7UNG - chains LC and LD of the 435 polymer chains in the assembly; structure by electron microscopy, 3.60 A resolution.

[Chain LC]
Name: Tubulin alpha-1A chain
Source organism: Homo sapiens
UniProt: Q71U36 (TBA1A_HUMAN); numbering as in UniProt (aligned over 1-451)
Chain sequence (451 residues; each row starts with the number of its first residue):
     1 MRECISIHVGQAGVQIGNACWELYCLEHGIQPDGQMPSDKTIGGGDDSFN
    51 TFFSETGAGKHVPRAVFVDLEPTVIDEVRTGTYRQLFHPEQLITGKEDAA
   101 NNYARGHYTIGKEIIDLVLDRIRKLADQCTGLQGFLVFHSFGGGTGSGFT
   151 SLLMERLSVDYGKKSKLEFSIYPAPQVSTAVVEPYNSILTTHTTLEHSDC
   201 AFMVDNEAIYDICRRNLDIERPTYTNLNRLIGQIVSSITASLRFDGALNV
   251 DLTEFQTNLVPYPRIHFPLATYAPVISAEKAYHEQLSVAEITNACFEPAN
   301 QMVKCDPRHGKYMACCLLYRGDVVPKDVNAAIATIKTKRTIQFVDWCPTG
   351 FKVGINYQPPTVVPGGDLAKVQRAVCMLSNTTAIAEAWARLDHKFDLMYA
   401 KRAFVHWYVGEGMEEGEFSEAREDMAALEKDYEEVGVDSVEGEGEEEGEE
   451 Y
Unresolved in the structure: 39-44, 440-451
Swiss-Prot annotation at these positions:
  - active site: Glu254
  - binding site (GTP): Gln11, Glu71, Ser140, Gly144, Thr145, Thr179, Asn206, Asn228
  - binding site (Mg(2+)): Glu71
  - site: Tyr451 (Involved in polymerization)
  - modified residue: Lys40 (N6-acetyllysine), Tyr282 (3'-nitrotyrosine), Ser439 (Phosphoserine), Glu443 (5-glutamyl polyglutamate), Glu445 (5-glutamyl polyglutamate), Tyr451 (3'-nitrotyrosine)
Ion coordination: Mg2+: Glu71 (together with GTP)

[Chain LD]
Name: Tubulin beta-4B chain
Source organism: Homo sapiens
UniProt: P68371 (TBB4B_HUMAN); residue numbers follow UniProt; this construct covers 1-445
Chain sequence (445 residues; numbered 1 to 445; the number before each row is that of its first residue):
     1 MREIVHLQAGQCGNQIGAKFWEVISDEHGIDPTGTYHGDSDLQLERINVY
    51 YNEATGGKYVPRAVLVDLEPGTMDSVRSGPFGQIFRPDNFVFGQSGAGNN
   101 WAKGHYTEGAELVDSVLDVVRKEAESCDCLQGFQLTHSLGGGTGSGMGTL
   151 LISKIREEYPDRIMNTFSVVPSPKVSDTVVEPYNATLSVHQLVENTDETY
   201 CIDNEALYDICFRTLKLTTPTYGDLNHLVSATMSGVTTCLRFPGQLNADL
   251 RKLAVNMVPFPRLHFFMPGFAPLTSRGSQQYRALTVPELTQQMFDAKNMM
   301 AACDPRHGRYLTVAAVFRGRMSMKEVDEQMLNVQNKNSSYFVEWIPNNVK
   351 TAVCDIPPRGLKMSATFIGNSTAIQELFKRISEQFTAMFRRKAFLHWYTG
   401 EGMDEMEFTEAESNMNDLVSEYQQYQDATAEEEGEFEEEAEEEVA
Unresolved in the structure: 427-445
Swiss-Prot annotation at these positions:
  - motif: Met1 to Ile4 (MREI motif)
  - binding site (GTP): Gln11, Glu69, Ser138, Gly142, Thr143, Gly144, Asn204, Asn226
  - binding site (Mg(2+)): Glu69
  - modified residue: Thr55 (Phosphothreonine), Lys58 (N6-acetyllysine), Ser172 (Phosphoserine), Glu438 (5-glutamyl polyglutamate)

[How chain LC and chain LD interact]
Residue-residue contacts (68):
  Met1(LC) with Pro70(LD), hydrophobic; Gly93(LD); Gln94(LD)
  Arg2(LC) with Glu69(LD), salt bridge; Pro70(LD); Gly71(LD)
  Thr130(LC) with Gln94(LD)
  Gln133(LC) with Glu69(LD)
  Asp245(LC) with Ser75(LD), hydrogen bond
  Ala247(LC) with Gln11(LD); Gln15(LD); Tyr222(LD), hydrophobic
  Leu248(LC) with Gln11(LD); Tyr222(LD)
  Asn249(LC) with Gln11(LD), hydrogen bond (backbone-side chain)
  Asp251(LC) with Glu69(LD)
  Thr253(LC) with Gly98(LD)
  Glu254(LC) with Gly98(LD), hydrogen bond (side chain-backbone); Asn99(LD), hydrogen bond
  Gln256(LC) with Trp397(LD)
  Thr257(LC) with Gly98(LD); Phe394(LD); Trp397(LD)
  Asn258(LC) with Asn99(LD); Thr178(LD); Val179(LD); Val180(LD)
  Val260(LC) with His396(LD), hydrogen bond (backbone-side chain); Trp397(LD), hydrogen bond (backbone-side chain)
  Pro261(LC) with Phe394(LD), hydrogen bond (backbone-backbone); His396(LD)
  Tyr262(LC) with Arg391(LD), hydrogen bond (side chain-backbone); Lys392(LD); Ala393(LD); His396(LD)
  Cys315(LC) with Val179(LD)
  Pro325(LC) with Tyr208(LD)
  Lys326(LC) with Tyr208(LD); Phe212(LD); Pro220(LD)
  Asn329(LC) with Val175(LD); Tyr208(LD)
  Lys336(LC) with Lys174(LD); Ser176(LD)
  Trp346(LC) with Ala387(LD); Met388(LD); Arg391(LD); Ala393(LD), hydrophobic
  Cys347(LC) with Val179(LD), hydrophobic
  Pro348(LC) with Gln384(LD); Met388(LD)
  Thr349(LC) with Ser176(LD); Val179(LD), hydrogen bond (side chain-backbone); Pro182(LD); Gln384(LD)
  Gly350(LC) with Ser176(LD); Val179(LD)
  Phe351(LC) with Ser176(LD); Asp177(LD); Thr178(LD), hydrogen bond (backbone-backbone); Val179(LD), hydrogen bond (backbone-backbone)
  Lys352(LC) with Asn99(LD); Asp177(LD)
  Val353(LC) with Asp177(LD)
  Glu434(LC) with Arg391(LD), hydrogen bond (backbone-side chain)
  Val435(LC) with Arg391(LD), hydrogen bond (backbone-side chain)
  Val437(LC) with Arg391(LD), hydrogen bond (backbone-side chain)
  Ser439(LC) with Arg390(LD), hydrogen bond
Other interface residues (no listed pair), chain LC (42 interface residues in all): Gly131, Leu242, Gly246, Pro263, Ala314, Asp345, Tyr357, Asp438
Other interface residues (no listed pair), chain LD (38 interface residues in all): Thr72, Phe92, Gly96, Ala97, Glu205, Thr221

[In short]
42 residues of chain LC face 38 of chain LD across their interface; the contacts include 15 hydrogen bonds and
1 salt bridge. Polar contacts include Arg2(LC)-Glu69(LD), Asp245(LC)-Ser75(LD) and Asn249(LC)-Gln11(LD).
Here chain LC is Tubulin alpha-1A chain and chain LD is Tubulin beta-4B chain, both from Homo sapiens. Entry
7UNG (48-nm repeat of the human respiratory doublet microtubule) was determined by electron microscopy (same
publication as 7UN1).
